Entry 8AYN (electron microscopy, 2.80 A resolution); this record covers chains B and A of the 6 polymer chains in the assembly.

# Chain B
Name: Isoform Flip of Glutamate receptor 2
Source organism: Rattus norvegicus
UniProt: P19491 (GRIA2_RAT), isoform P19491-2; residues -20 to 839 here correspond to UniProt positions 1-860 (UniProt number = residue number + 21)
Amino-acid sequence (860 residues; numbered -20 to 839; the number before each row is that of its first residue; numbers below 1 keep their minus sign (Met-20 is residue -20)):
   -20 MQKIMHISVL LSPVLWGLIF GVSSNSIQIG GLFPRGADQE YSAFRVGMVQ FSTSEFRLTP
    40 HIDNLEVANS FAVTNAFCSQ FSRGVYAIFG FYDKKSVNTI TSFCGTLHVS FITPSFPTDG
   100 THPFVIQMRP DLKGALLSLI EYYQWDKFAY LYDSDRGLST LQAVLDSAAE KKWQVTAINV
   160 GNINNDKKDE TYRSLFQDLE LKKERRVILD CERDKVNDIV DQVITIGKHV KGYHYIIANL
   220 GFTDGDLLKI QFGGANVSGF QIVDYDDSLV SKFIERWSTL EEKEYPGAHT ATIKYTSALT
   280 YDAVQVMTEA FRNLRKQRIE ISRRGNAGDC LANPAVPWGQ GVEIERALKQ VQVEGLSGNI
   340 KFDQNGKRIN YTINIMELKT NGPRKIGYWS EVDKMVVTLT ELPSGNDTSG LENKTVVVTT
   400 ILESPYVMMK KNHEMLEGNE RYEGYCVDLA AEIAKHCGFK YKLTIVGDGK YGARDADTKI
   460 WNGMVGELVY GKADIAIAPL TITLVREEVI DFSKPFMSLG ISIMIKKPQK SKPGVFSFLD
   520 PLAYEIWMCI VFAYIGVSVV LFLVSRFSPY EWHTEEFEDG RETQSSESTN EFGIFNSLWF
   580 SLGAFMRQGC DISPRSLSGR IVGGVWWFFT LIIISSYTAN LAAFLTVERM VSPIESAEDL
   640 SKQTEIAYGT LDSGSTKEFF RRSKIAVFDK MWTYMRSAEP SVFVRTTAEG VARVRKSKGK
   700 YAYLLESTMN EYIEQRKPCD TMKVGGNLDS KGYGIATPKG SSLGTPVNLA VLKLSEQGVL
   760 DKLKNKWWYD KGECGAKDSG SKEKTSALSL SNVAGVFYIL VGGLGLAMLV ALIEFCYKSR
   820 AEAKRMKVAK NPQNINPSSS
Disordered / not traced: -20 to 394, 550-569, 820-839
Sequence notes: variant Arg586 (Gln607 in P19491)
UniProt features mapped onto this chain:
  - binding site (L-glutamate): Pro478, Thr480, Arg485, Ser654, Thr655, Glu705
  - site: Arg453 (Interaction with the cone snail toxin Con-ikot-ikot), Ile633 (Crucial to convey clamshell closure to channel opening), Arg660 (Interaction with the cone snail toxin Con-ikot-ikot), Lys752 (Interaction with the cone snail toxin Con-ikot-ikot)
  - modified residue (Phosphoserine): Ser662, Ser696, Ser839
  - lipidation (S-palmitoyl cysteine): Cys589, Cys815
  - glycosylation (N-linked (GlcNAc...) asparagine): Asn235, Asn349, Asn385, Asn392
Cystine bridges: Cys718-Cys773
Ligand contacts: ZK1 ({[7-morpholin-4-yl-2,3-dioxo-6-(trifluoromethyl)-3,4-dihydroquinoxalin-1(2H)-yl]methyl}phosphonic acid): Glu402, Tyr405, Tyr450, Pro478, Leu479, Thr480, Arg485, Gly653, Ser654, Thr686, Glu705, Thr707, Met708, Tyr732

# Chain A
Name: Isoform Flip of Glutamate receptor 1
Source organism: Rattus norvegicus
UniProt: P19490 (GRIA1_RAT), isoform P19490-2; the construct has insertions or renumbered stretches relative to UniProt, so the offset changes along the chain: -25 to -7 = UniProt 1-19; 2-889 = UniProt 20-907
Amino-acid sequence (915 residues; each row starts with the number of its first residue; numbers below 1 keep their minus sign (Met-25 is residue -25)):
   -25 MPYIFAFFCT GFLGAVVGAD YKDDDDKNFP NNIQIGGLFP NQQSQEHAAF RFALSQLTEP
    35 PKLLPQIDIV NISDSFEMTY RFCSQFSKGV YAIFGFYERR TVNMLTSFCG ALHVCFITPS
    95 FPVDTSNQFV LQLRPELQEA LISIIDHYKW QTFVYIYDAD RGLSVLQRVL DTAAEKNWQV
   155 TAVNILTTTE EGYRMLFQDL EKKKERLVVV DCESERLNAI LGQIVKLEKN GIGYHYILAN
   215 LGFMDIDLNK FKESGANVTG FQLVNYTDTI PARIMQQWRT SDSRDHTRVD WKRPKYTSAL
   275 TYDGVKVMAE AFQSLRRQRI DISRRGNAGD CLANPAVPWG QGIDIQRALQ QVRFEGLTGN
   335 VQFNEKGRRT NYTLHVIEMK HDGIRKIGYW NEDDKFVPAA TDAQAGGDNS SVQNRTYIVT
   395 TILEDPYVML KKNANQFEGN DRYEGYCVEL AAEIAKHVGY SYRLEIVSDG KYGARDPDTK
   455 AWNGMVGELV YGRADVAVAP LTITLVREEV IDFSKPFMSL GISIMIKKPQ KSKPGVFSFL
   515 DPLAYEIWMC IVFAYIGVSV VLFLVSRFSP YEWHSEEFEE GRDQTTSDQS NEFGIFNSLW
   575 FSLGAFMQQG CDISPRSLSG RIVGGVWWFF TLIIISSYTA NLAAFLTVER MVSPIESAED
   635 LAKQTEIAYG TLEAGSTKEF FRRSKIAVFE KMWTYMKSAE PSVFVRTTEE GMIRVRKSKG
   695 KYAYLLESTM NEYIEQRKPC DTMKVGGNLD SKGYGIATPK GSALRGPVNL AVLKLSEQGV
   755 LDKLKSKWWY DKGECGSKDS GSKDKTSALS LSNVAGVFYI LIGGLGLAML VALIEFCYKS
   815 RSESKRMKGF CLIPQQSINE AIRTSTLPRN SGAGASGGGG SGENGRVVSQ DFPKSMQSIP
   875 CMSHSSGMPL GATGL
Disordered / not traced: -25 to 387, 548-564, 774-777, 816-889
Sequence notes: insertion (-6 to 1)
UniProt features mapped onto this chain:
  - motif: Ala886 to Leu889 (PDZ-binding)
  - binding site (L-glutamate): Pro474, Thr476, Arg481, Ser650, Thr651, Glu701
  - modified residue (Phosphoserine): Ser627, Ser692, Ser831, Ser845
  - lipidation (S-palmitoyl cysteine): Cys585, Cys811
  - glycosylation (N-linked (GlcNAc...) asparagine): Asn45, Asn231, Asn239, Asn345, Asn383, Asn388
Cystine bridges: Cys714-Cys769
Ligand contacts:
  - OLR (6-[(1S)-1-[1-[5-(2-hydroxyethyloxy)pyridin-2-yl]pyrazol-3-yl]ethyl]-3H-1,3-benzothiazol-2-one): Tyr519, Glu520, Met523, Phe527
  - ZK1 ({[7-morpholin-4-yl-2,3-dioxo-6-(trifluoromethyl)-3,4-dihydroquinoxalin-1(2H)-yl]methyl}phosphonic acid): Glu398, Tyr401, Tyr446, Pro474, Leu475, Thr476, Arg481, Ala648, Gly649, Ser650, Thr682, Thr703, Met704, Tyr728
What the authors report for this chain:
  - binding site for OLR: Tyr519, Glu520, Met523, Phe527
  - conformationally variable residues (side-chain flip): Tyr519, Met523

# Interface between chain B and chain A
Residue-residue contacts (97; chain B residue first):
  Thr482(B) - Glu751(A)
  Leu483(B) - Leu744(A)
  Leu483(B) - Lys748(A)
  Leu483(B) - Glu751(A)  hydrogen bond (backbone-side chain)
  Glu486(B) - Lys489(A)  salt bridge
  Glu486(B) - Asn743(A)  hydrogen bond
  Glu486(B) - Leu744(A)
  Glu486(B) - Leu747(A)
  Phe491(B) - Lys489(A)
  Ser492(B) - Lys489(A)
  Lys493(B) - Glu482(A)
  Lys493(B) - Phe487(A)
  Lys493(B) - Ser488(A)
  Ser497(B) - Ser493(A)
  Ser497(B) - Ser725(A)
  Asp519(B) - Ala782(A)
  Pro520(B) - Ala782(A)
  Pro520(B) - Leu783(A)  hydrogen bond (backbone-backbone)
  Ala522(B) - Leu783(A)  hydrogen bond (backbone-backbone)
  Ile525(B) - Leu783(A)
  Ile525(B) - Ser784(A)
  Ile525(B) - Leu785(A)
  Cys528(B) - Leu785(A)  hydrophobic
  Cys528(B) - Phe792(A)  hydrophobic
  Ala532(B) - Leu795(A)  hydrophobic
  Phe546(B) - Phe810(A)
  Ser547(B) - Ala806(A)  hydrogen bond (side chain-backbone)
  Ser547(B) - Glu809(A)
  Pro548(B) - Lys813(A)  hydrogen bond (backbone-side chain)
  Ala583(B) - Gln583(A)  hydrogen bond (backbone-side chain)
  Arg586(B) - Gln582(A)  hydrogen bond
  Gly588(B) - Gln583(A)
  Ser592(B) - Trp574(A)  hydrogen bond
  Ser592(B) - Asp586(A)  hydrogen bond (backbone-side chain)
  Pro593(B) - Trp574(A)
  Leu596(B) - Phe570(A)  hydrophobic
  Leu596(B) - Val805(A)  hydrophobic
  Leu596(B) - Glu809(A)
  Ser597(B) - Ala802(A)
  Ser597(B) - Glu809(A)
  Arg599(B) - Phe570(A)
  Arg599(B) - Asn571(A)  hydrogen bond
  Arg599(B) - Trp574(A)
  Ile600(B) - Gly798(A)
  Val601(B) - Leu799(A)  hydrophobic
  Val601(B) - Ala802(A)  hydrophobic
  Gly603(B) - Leu577(A)
  Val604(B) - Ile794(A)
  Val604(B) - Leu795(A)  hydrophobic
  Trp606(B) - Trp574(A)  hydrophobic
  Trp606(B) - Gly578(A)
  Trp606(B) - Met581(A)  hydrophobic
  Trp606(B) - Gln583(A)
  Phe607(B) - Phe513(A)  hydrophobic
  Phe607(B) - Met581(A)  hydrophobic
  Phe608(B) - Val791(A)  hydrophobic
  Phe608(B) - Phe792(A)  hydrophobic
  Leu610(B) - Met581(A)  hydrophobic
  Leu610(B) - Ile609(A)  hydrophobic
  Ile611(B) - Phe513(A)  hydrophobic
  Ile611(B) - Tyr612(A)
  Ser614(B) - Tyr612(A)
  Ser614(B) - Thr613(A)  hydrogen bond
  Ser615(B) - Leu616(A)
  Ser615(B) - Leu783(A)
  Ala618(B) - Thr613(A)
  Ala618(B) - Leu616(A)  hydrophobic
  Ala618(B) - Ala617(A)
  Ala618(B) - Leu620(A)  hydrophobic
  Asn619(B) - Leu620(A)
  Asn619(B) - Ser781(A)  hydrogen bond (side chain-backbone)
  Asn619(B) - Ala782(A)
  Asn619(B) - Leu783(A)
  Ala622(B) - Leu620(A)  hydrophobic
  Ala622(B) - Thr621(A)
  Ala622(B) - Arg624(A)  hydrogen bond (backbone-side chain)
  Phe623(B) - Arg624(A)
  Phe623(B) - Thr780(A)
  Phe623(B) - Ser781(A)
  Phe623(B) - Ala782(A)
  Thr625(B) - Thr621(A)
  Val626(B) - Thr621(A)
  Val626(B) - Arg624(A)  hydrogen bond (backbone-side chain)
  Arg628(B) - Arg624(A)
  Arg628(B) - Lys779(A)
  Arg628(B) - Thr780(A)
  Arg628(B) - Ser781(A)
  Glu637(B) - Lys772(A)
  Asp728(B) - Asp756(A)
  Leu748(B) - Leu479(A)
  Leu748(B) - Glu483(A)
  Leu751(B) - Ile477(A)  hydrophobic
  Leu751(B) - Glu482(A)
  Lys752(B) - Leu479(A)
  Glu755(B) - Thr478(A)
  Glu755(B) - Leu479(A)  hydrogen bond (side chain-backbone)
  Asp760(B) - Leu723(A)
Other interface residues (no listed pair), chain B (73 interface residues in all): Ile481, Glu487, Pro494, Leu521, Glu524, Ile529, Val536, Val539, Val543, Gly582, Asp590, Ile591, Arg594, Ser595, Gly602, Trp605, Thr609, Ile612, Thr617, Ala621, Glu627, Ser729, Asn747, Gln756
Other interface residues (no listed pair), chain A (63 interface residues in all): Pro490, Met625, Arg657, Asp724, Ser750, Val788, Leu801, Met803

# Overview
73 residues of chain B and 63 residues of chain A are in contact, with 16 hydrogen bonds and 1 salt bridge.
Among the polar pairs are Glu486(B)-Lys489(A), Leu483(B)-Glu751(A) and Glu486(B)-Asn743(A). Chain B binds
compound ZK1. From the paper: a binding site for OLR at Tyr519(A), Glu520(A) and Met523(A) among others;
conformational variability at Tyr519(A) and Met523(A).
Chain B is Isoform Flip of Glutamate receptor 2 and chain A is Isoform Flip of Glutamate receptor 1, both from
Rattus norvegicus; the structure, Resting state GluA1/A2 AMPA receptor in complex with TARP gamma 8 and ligand
LY3130481, was determined by electron microscopy together with 8AYL, 8AYM and 8AYO from the same study.
